PDB entry 1ZUT | X-ray diffraction, 1.70 A resolution | chain A

Chain A:
Protein: Alpha-like neurotoxin BmK-I
Source organism: Mesobuthus martensii
Reference sequence: P45697 (SCX1_MESMA); aligned to UniProt positions 19-82 over residues 3-66 (the alignment contains insertions or deletions, so no single offset holds)
Amino-acid sequence (66 residues; each row starts with the number of its first residue):
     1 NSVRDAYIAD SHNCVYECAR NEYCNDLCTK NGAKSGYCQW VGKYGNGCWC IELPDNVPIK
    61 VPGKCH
Sequence notes: cloning artifact (1-2); engineered mutation Asp-10 (Lys27 in P45697), Ser-11 (Pro28 in P45697), Lys-60 (Arg77 in P45697)
Disulfides: Cys-14/Cys-65, Cys-18/Cys-38, Cys-24/Cys-48, Cys-28/Cys-50

In short:
Chain A is Alpha-like neurotoxin BmK-I (Mesobuthus martensii); the structure, Crystal Structure Of Mutant
K8DP9SR58K Of Scorpion alpha-Like Neurotoxin Bmk M1 From Buthus Martensii Karsch, was determined by X-ray
diffraction, deposited together with 1ZVG, 1ZU3, 1ZVE, 1ZYV and 1ZYW.
